PDB entry 2XWL | X-ray diffraction, 1.49 A resolution | chains A and B

# Chain A (and B)
Molecule: 2-C-methyl-D-erythritol 4-phosphate cytidylyltransferase
Organism: Mycobacterium smegmatis
Notes: EC 2.7.7.60; chain B of this document is another copy of the same molecule, construct and numbering; everything in this record applies to it too
UniProt: A0R560 (A0R560_MYCS2); residues 1-219 here = UniProt positions 1-219
Chain sequence (223 residues; row label = number of the first residue in the row):
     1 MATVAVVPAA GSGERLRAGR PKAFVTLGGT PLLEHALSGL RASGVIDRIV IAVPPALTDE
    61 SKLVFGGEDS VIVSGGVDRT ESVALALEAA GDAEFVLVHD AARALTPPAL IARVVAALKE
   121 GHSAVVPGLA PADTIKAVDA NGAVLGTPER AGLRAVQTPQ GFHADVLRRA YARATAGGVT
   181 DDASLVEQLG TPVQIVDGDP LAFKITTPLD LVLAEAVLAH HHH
Unresolved in the structure: 1, 223 (chain B: 1)
Sequence notes: expression tag (220-223)
Ligand contacts: CTP (cytidine-5'-triphosphate): Pro8, Ala9, Ala10, Gly11, Ser12, Gly13, Glu14, Arg15, Lys22, Gly76, Val77, Asp78, Arg79, Ser82, Asp100, Ala101, Ala102, Lys204

# Interface between chain A and chain B
Pairs across the interface (73; chain A residue first):
  Arg103(A) - Asp133(B)  salt bridge
  Asp133(A) - Arg103(B)  salt bridge
  Asp133(A) - Ala155(B)
  Asp133(A) - Val156(B)
  Thr134(A) - Arg154(B)
  Thr134(A) - Ala155(B)
  Thr134(A) - Val156(B)  hydrogen bond (backbone-backbone)
  Thr134(A) - Asp181(B)
  Ile135(A) - Ile135(B)  hydrophobic
  Ile135(A) - Arg154(B)
  Ile135(A) - Ala155(B)  hydrophobic
  Lys136(A) - Gly152(B)
  Lys136(A) - Leu153(B)
  Lys136(A) - Arg154(B)  hydrogen bond (backbone-backbone)
  Lys136(A) - Val156(B)
  Lys136(A) - Asp181(B)  salt bridge
  Lys136(A) - Ala183(B)
  Lys136(A) - Ser184(B)  hydrogen bond
  Lys136(A) - Glu187(B)  salt bridge
  Ala137(A) - Gly152(B)
  Val138(A) - Gly152(B)  hydrogen bond (backbone-backbone)
  Val138(A) - Arg154(B)
  Val138(A) - Ile195(B)  hydrophobic
  Asn141(A) - Gln194(B)  hydrogen bond (backbone-side chain)
  Gly142(A) - Val193(B)
  Gly142(A) - Gln194(B)  hydrogen bond (backbone-side chain)
  Gly142(A) - Ile195(B)  hydrogen bond (backbone-backbone)
  Ala143(A) - Val193(B)
  Ala143(A) - Gln194(B)
  Val144(A) - Glu187(B)
  Val144(A) - Val193(B)  hydrogen bond (backbone-backbone)
  Val144(A) - Ile195(B)  hydrophobic
  Thr147(A) - Ser184(B)
  Thr147(A) - Glu187(B)  hydrogen bond
  Gly152(A) - Lys136(B)
  Gly152(A) - Ala137(B)
  Gly152(A) - Val138(B)  hydrogen bond (backbone-backbone)
  Leu153(A) - Lys136(B)
  Arg154(A) - Thr134(B)
  Arg154(A) - Ile135(B)
  Arg154(A) - Lys136(B)  hydrogen bond (backbone-backbone)
  Arg154(A) - Val138(B)
  Ala155(A) - Asp133(B)
  Ala155(A) - Thr134(B)
  Ala155(A) - Ile135(B)  hydrophobic
  Val156(A) - Asp133(B)
  Val156(A) - Thr134(B)  hydrogen bond (backbone-backbone)
  Val156(A) - Lys136(B)
  Asp181(A) - Thr134(B)
  Asp181(A) - Lys136(B)  salt bridge
  Ala183(A) - Lys136(B)
  Ser184(A) - Lys136(B)
  Ser184(A) - Thr147(B)
  Glu187(A) - Lys136(B)  salt bridge
  Glu187(A) - Val144(B)
  Glu187(A) - Thr147(B)  hydrogen bond
  Val193(A) - Ala143(B)
  Val193(A) - Val144(B)  hydrogen bond (backbone-backbone)
  Gln194(A) - Asn141(B)  hydrogen bond (side chain-backbone)
  Gln194(A) - Gly142(B)  hydrogen bond (side chain-backbone)
  Gln194(A) - Ala143(B)
  Ile195(A) - Val138(B)  hydrophobic
  Ile195(A) - Gly142(B)  hydrogen bond (backbone-backbone)
  Ile195(A) - Val144(B)  hydrophobic
  Leu201(A) - Leu209(B)  hydrophobic
  Leu209(A) - Pro200(B)  hydrophobic
  Leu209(A) - Val217(B)  hydrophobic
  Val212(A) - His220(B)
  Leu213(A) - Leu213(B)
  Leu213(A) - Val217(B)  hydrophobic
  Ala216(A) - Ala216(B)  hydrophobic
  Val217(A) - Leu213(B)  hydrophobic
  His220(A) - Val212(B)
Other interface residues (no listed pair), chain A (36 interface residues in all): Pro131, Gly146, Gln157, Thr180, Pro200
Other interface residues (no listed pair), chain B (36 interface residues in all): Pro131, Gly146, Arg150, Gln157, Leu201

# Summary
The chain A/chain B interface involves 36 residues from each chain, with 17 hydrogen bonds and 6 salt bridges.
Polar contacts include Arg103(A)-Asp133(B), Lys136(A)-Asp181(B) and Lys136(A)-Glu187(B). Bound to chain A:
CTP.
Both chains are 2-C-methyl-D-erythritol 4-phosphate cytidylyltransferase (Mycobacterium smegmatis). Entry 2XWL
(Crystal structure of IspD from Mycobacterium smegmatis in complex with CTP and Mg) was determined by X-ray
diffraction, deposited together with 2XWM and 2XWN.
